5MPB - chains 2 and 3 of the 47 polymer chains in the assembly; structure by electron microscopy, 7.80 A resolution (low resolution: residue-level contacts below are approximate; hydrogen-bond / salt-bridge calls are withheld).

== Chain 2 ==
Protein: Proteasome subunit beta type-2
From: Saccharomyces cerevisiae (strain ATCC 204508 / S288c)
Notes: EC 3.4.25.1
UniProtKB: P25043 (PSB2_YEAST); residues -28 to 232 here correspond to UniProt positions 1-261 (UniProt number = residue number + 29)
Chain sequence (261 residues; row label = number of the first residue in the row; numbers below 1 keep their minus sign (Met-28 is residue -28)):
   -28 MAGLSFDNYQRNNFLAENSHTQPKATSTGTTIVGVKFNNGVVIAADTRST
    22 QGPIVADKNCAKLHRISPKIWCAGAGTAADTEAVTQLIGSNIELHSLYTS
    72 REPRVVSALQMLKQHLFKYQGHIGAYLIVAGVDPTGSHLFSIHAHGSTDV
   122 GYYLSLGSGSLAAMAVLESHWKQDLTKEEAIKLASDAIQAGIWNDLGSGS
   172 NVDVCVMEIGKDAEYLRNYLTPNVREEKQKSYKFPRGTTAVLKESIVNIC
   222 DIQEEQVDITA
Disordered / not traced: -28 to 0, 227-232
Curated features (UniProtKB/Swiss-Prot):
  - active site: Thr1 (Nucleophile)

== Chain 3 ==
Protein: Proteasome subunit beta type-3
From: Saccharomyces cerevisiae (strain ATCC 204508 / S288c)
Notes: EC 3.4.25.1
UniProtKB: P25451 (PSB3_YEAST); residues 0-204 here correspond to UniProt positions 1-205 (UniProt number = residue number + 1)
Chain sequence (205 residues; row label = number of the first residue in the row; numbering starts at 0):
     0 MSDPSSINGGIVVAMTGKDCVAIACDLRLGSQSLGVSNKFEKIFHYGHVF
    50 LGITGLATDVTTLNEMFRYKTNLYKLKEERAIEPETFTQLVSSSLYERRF
   100 GPYFVGPVVAGINSKSGKPFIAGFDLIGCIDEAKDFIVSGTASDQLFGMC
   150 ESLYEPNLEPEDLFETISQALLNAADRDALSGWGAVVYIIKKDEVVKRYL
   200 KMRQD
Disordered / not traced: 0
Curated features (UniProtKB/Swiss-Prot):
  - modified residue: Ser30 (Phosphoserine)
  - cross-link: Lys69 (Glycyl lysine isopeptide (Lys-Gly) (interchain with G-Cter in ubiquitin))

== Chain 2 / chain 3 interface ==
Pairs across the interface (56):
  Gln22(2) - Asp124(3)
  Ile25(2) - Asp143(3)
  Ile25(2) - Phe146(3)
  Val26(2) - Phe146(3)
  Ala27(2) - Phe146(3)
  Asp28(2) - Asp130(3)
  Asp28(2) - Glu131(3)
  Asn30(2) - Glu131(3)
  Cys31(2) - Glu131(3)
  Ala49(2) - Cys128(3)
  Ala50(2) - Ile126(3)
  Ala50(2) - Gly127(3)
  Ala50(2) - Cys128(3)
  Asp51(2) - Ile126(3)
  Glu53(2) - Tyr95(3)
  Glu53(2) - Gly127(3)
  Ala54(2) - Tyr95(3)
  Ala54(2) - Arg98(3)
  Ala54(2) - Ile126(3)
  Gln57(2) - Tyr95(3)
  Lys199(2) - Ser151(3)
  Lys199(2) - Leu152(3)
  Lys199(2) - Tyr153(3)
  Ser202(2) - Glu154(3)
  Tyr203(2) - Ser151(3)
  Tyr203(2) - Leu152(3)
  Lys204(2) - Asp161(3)
  Phe205(2) - Asp161(3)
  Pro206(2) - Glu164(3)
  Arg207(2) - Glu160(3)
  Arg207(2) - Phe163(3)
  Arg207(2) - Glu164(3)
  Arg207(2) - Arg197(3)
  Gly208(2) - Glu164(3)
  Thr209(2) - Glu164(3)
  Thr210(2) - Glu164(3)
  Ala211(2) - Leu199(3)
  Ala211(2) - Lys200(3)
  Val212(2) - Arg197(3)
  Val212(2) - Tyr198(3)
  Leu213(2) - Tyr198(3)
  Leu213(2) - Leu199(3)
  Leu213(2) - Lys200(3)
  Lys214(2) - Arg197(3)
  Lys214(2) - Tyr198(3)
  Glu215(2) - Lys196(3)
  Glu215(2) - Arg197(3)
  Ser216(2) - Lys196(3)
  Ile217(2) - Val194(3)
  Ile217(2) - Val195(3)
  Val218(2) - Val194(3)
  Ile220(2) - Gly46(3)
  Ile220(2) - His47(3)
  Ile220(2) - Asp192(3)
  Ile220(2) - Val194(3)
  Cys221(2) - Asp192(3)
Interface residues without a listed pair, chain 2 (36 interface residues in all): Thr48, Leu58, Arg196
Interface residues without a listed pair, chain 3 (37 interface residues in all): His44, Leu125, Ile129, Ala132, Ile136, Glu150, Glu158, Ser167, Gln168

== Overview ==
The interface between chain 2 and chain 3 involves 36 residues on one side and 37 on the other. UniProt lists
active-site residue Thr1(2) on chain 2.
Chain 2 is Proteasome subunit beta type-2 and chain 3 is Proteasome subunit beta type-3, both from
Saccharomyces cerevisiae (strain ATCC 204508 / S288c); the structure, 26S proteasome in presence of AMP-PNP
(s3), was determined by electron microscopy (same publication as 5MP9, 5MPA, 5MPC, 5MPD and 5MPE).
